Entry 8XOG (electron microscopy, 2.90 A resolution); this record covers chains A and R of the 5 polymer chains in the assembly.

[Chain A]
Protein: Guanine nucleotide-binding protein G(q) subunit alpha-q
Organism: Homo sapiens
Amino-acid sequence (361 residues; each row starts with the number of its first residue; note: 26 numbers in that range are skipped by the numbering (no residue carries them; nothing is unmodelled there)):
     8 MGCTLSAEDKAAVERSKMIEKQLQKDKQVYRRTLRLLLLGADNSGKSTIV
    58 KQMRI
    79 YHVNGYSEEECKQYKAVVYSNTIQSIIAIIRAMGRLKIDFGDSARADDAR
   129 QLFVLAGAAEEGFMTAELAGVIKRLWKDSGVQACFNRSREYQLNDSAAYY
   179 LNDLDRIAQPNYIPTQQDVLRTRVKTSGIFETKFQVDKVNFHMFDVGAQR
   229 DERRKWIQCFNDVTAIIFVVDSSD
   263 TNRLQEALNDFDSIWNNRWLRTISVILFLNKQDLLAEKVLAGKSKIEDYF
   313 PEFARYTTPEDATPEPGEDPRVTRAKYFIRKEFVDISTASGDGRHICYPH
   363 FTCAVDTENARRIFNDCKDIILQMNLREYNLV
Disordered / not traced: 8-14, 79-203, 263

[Chain R]
Protein: G-protein coupled estrogen receptor 1
Organism: Homo sapiens
UniProtKB: Q99527 (GPER1_HUMAN); residues 1-375 here = UniProt positions 1-375
Amino-acid sequence (375 residues; row label = number of the first residue in the row):
     1 MDVTSQARGVGLEMYPGTAQPAAPNTTSPELNLSHPLLGTALANGTGELS
    51 EHQQYVIGLFLSCLYTIFLFPIGFVGNILILVVNISFREKMTIPDLYFIN
   101 LAVADLILVADSLIEVFNLHERYYDIAVLCTFMSLFLQVNMYSSVFFLTW
   151 MSFDRYIALARAMRCSLFRTKHHARLSCGLIWMASVSATLVPFTAVHLQH
   201 TDEACFCFADVREVQWLEVTLGFIVPFAIIGLCYSLIVRVLVRAHRHRGL
   251 RPRRQKALRMILAVVLVFFVCWLPENVFISVHLLQRTQPGAAPCKQSFRH
   301 AHPLTGHIVNLAAFSNSCLNPLIYSFLGETFRDKLRLYIEQKTNLPALNR
   351 FCHAALKAVIPDSTEQSDVRFSSAV
Disordered / not traced: 1-51, 201-209, 249-252, 286-299, 343-375
Curated features (UniProtKB/Swiss-Prot):
  - modified residue: M1 (N-acetylmethionine)
  - glycosylation (N-linked (GlcNAc...) asparagine): N25, N32, N44

[Chain A / chain R interface]
Pairs across the interface - 41 pairs, chain A then chain R:
  R38(A) with S166(R), hydrogen bond (side chain-backbone); T170(R)
  R39(A) with S166(R)
  D215(A) with R164(R), hydrogen bond (backbone-side chain)
  G355(A) with R253(R), hydrogen bond (backbone-side chain)
  F376(A) with M163(R), hydrophobic
  K380(A) with M163(R)
  D381(A) with R248(R); R254(R), salt bridge
  I383(A) with A162(R), hydrophobic
  L384(A) with A244(R), hydrophobic; R254(R)
  Q385(A) with R253(R); R254(R)
  N387(A) with A158(R), hydrogen bond (side chain-backbone); L159(R); A162(R)
  L388(A) with L159(R), hydrophobic; L241(R), hydrophobic
  R389(A) with T330(R), hydrogen bond (backbone-side chain)
  E390(A) with T92(R); P94(R); R169(R), salt bridge
  Y391(A) with P94(R), hydrophobic; Y97(R); D154(R), hydrogen bond; R155(R), hydrogen bond (backbone-side chain); R169(R)
  N392(A) with M260(R); Y324(R), hydrogen bond (side chain-backbone); S325(R), hydrogen bond (side chain-backbone); G328(R); T330(R); F331(R), hydrogen bond (side chain-backbone)
  L393(A) with R155(R); L159(R), hydrophobic; A257(R); M260(R); I261(R), hydrophobic
  V394(A) with E329(R); T330(R), hydrogen bond (backbone-side chain)
Also at the interface, not in a pair above, chain A (24 interface residues in all): L41, K216, V217, Y360, N377, D378
Also at the interface, not in a pair above, chain R (32 interface residues in all): F98, M151, L167, V240, K256

[Overview]
Chain A and chain R form an interface of 24 and 32 residues respectively, with 11 hydrogen bonds and 2 salt
bridges. Among the polar pairs are D381(A)-R254(R), E390(A)-R169(R) and R38(A)-S166(R).
Chain A is Guanine nucleotide-binding protein G(q) subunit alpha-q and chain R is G-protein coupled estrogen
receptor 1, both from Homo sapiens; the structure, Cryo-EM structure of apo-GPR30-Gq complex structure, was
determined by electron microscopy together with 8XOF, 8XOH, 8XOI and 8XOJ from the same study.
